Entry 2HNT (X-ray diffraction, 2.50 A resolution); this record covers chains C and E of the 4 polymer chains in the assembly.

# Chain C
Molecule: Gamma-thrombin
From: Homo sapiens
Reference sequence: P00734 (THRB_HUMAN); the construct lacks a stretch of the UniProt sequence, so the offset changes along the chain: 16-36 = UniProt 364-384; 37-60 = UniProt 386-409; 61-75 = UniProt 419-433
Chain sequence (70 residues; numbered 16 to 75 plus 10 insertion-coded residues; the number before each row is that of its first residue; a row labelled like 60A-60I holds insertion residues (60A, then the next letters in order)):
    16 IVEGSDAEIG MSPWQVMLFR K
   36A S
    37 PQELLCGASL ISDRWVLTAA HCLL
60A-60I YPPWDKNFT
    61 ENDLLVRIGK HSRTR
Unresolved in the structure: 73-75
Curated features (UniProtKB/Swiss-Prot):
  - active site: His57 (Charge relay system)
  - glycosylation: Asn60G (N-linked (GlcNAc...) (complex) asparagine)
Disulfides: Cys42-Cys58

# Chain E
Molecule: Gamma-thrombin
From: Homo sapiens
Reference sequence: P00734 (THRB_HUMAN); the construct lacks a stretch of the UniProt sequence, so the offset changes along the chain: 78-97 = UniProt 437-456; 98-129 = UniProt 458-489; 130-154 = UniProt 493-517
Chain sequence (81 residues; each row starts with the number of its first residue; a row labelled like 129A-129C holds insertion residues (129A, then the next letters in order)):
    78 NIEKISMLEK IYIHPRYNWR
   97A E
    98 NLDRDIALMK LKKPVAFSDY IHPVCLPDRE TA
129A-129C ASL
   130 LQAGYKGRVT GWGNLKETWT ANVGK
Unresolved in the structure: 78-79, 143-154
Curated features (UniProtKB/Swiss-Prot):
  - active site: Asp102 (Charge relay system)

# How chain C and chain E interact
Residue-residue contacts - 87 pairs, chain C then chain E:
  Ile16(C) with Val138(E); Thr139(E); Gly140(E); Gly142(E)
  Ile24(C) with Tyr117(E), hydrophobic
  Ser27(C) with Thr139(E)
  Pro28(C) with Tyr117(E); Ile118(E); His119(E), hydrogen bond (backbone-backbone)
  Trp29(C) with His119(E); Pro120(E); Val121(E), hydrophobic
  Gln30(C) with Thr139(E), hydrogen bond; Gly140(E)
  Met32(C) with Trp141(E), hydrophobic
  Leu33(C) with Met106(E), hydrophobic
  Leu40(C) with Trp141(E), hydrophobic
  Leu46(C) with Phe114(E), hydrophobic; Pro120(E); Val121(E), hydrogen bond (backbone-backbone)
  Ile47(C) with Val121(E); Leu123(E), hydrophobic
  Asp49(C) with Pro111(E); Val112(E), hydrogen bond (backbone-backbone); Phe114(E)
  Arg50(C) with Glu86(E), salt bridge; Lys107(E); Leu108(E), hydrogen bond (side chain-backbone); Lys109(E), hydrogen bond (side chain-backbone); Lys110(E); Pro111(E)
  Trp51(C) with Tyr89(E), hydrophobic; Leu105(E), hydrophobic; Met106(E); Lys107(E)
  Val52(C) with Ala104(E); Leu105(E); Met106(E), hydrogen bond (backbone-backbone)
  Leu53(C) with Ala104(E); Leu105(E), hydrophobic; Leu123(E), hydrophobic
  Thr54(C) with Asp102(E); Ile103(E); Ala104(E), hydrogen bond (backbone-backbone)
  Ala55(C) with Asp102(E)
  Ala56(C) with Ile90(E), hydrophobic; Tyr94(E); Asp102(E), hydrogen bond (backbone-side chain); Ile103(E); Ala104(E)
  His57(C) with Tyr94(E), hydrogen bond (backbone-side chain); Leu99(E); Asp102(E), salt bridge
  Leu59(C) with Ile88(E), hydrophobic; Ile90(E), hydrophobic; Ala104(E), hydrophobic
  Leu60(C) with Tyr94(E), hydrogen bond (backbone-side chain)
  Tyr60A(C) with Trp96(E)
  Pro60B(C) with Trp96(E), hydrophobic
  Pro60C(C) with Trp96(E)
  Phe60H(C) with Ile88(E)
  Glu61(C) with Leu85(E); Glu86(E); Lys87(E); Ile88(E)
  Leu64(C) with Leu85(E), hydrophobic; Ile88(E), hydrophobic
  Leu65(C) with Ile82(E), hydrophobic; Ser83(E); Met84(E), hydrophobic
  Val66(C) with Lys81(E); Ile82(E); Ser83(E), hydrogen bond (backbone-backbone); Leu85(E), hydrophobic
  Arg67(C) with Glu80(E), salt bridge; Lys81(E); Ile82(E)
  Ile68(C) with Glu80(E); Lys81(E), hydrogen bond (backbone-backbone); Leu108(E), hydrophobic; Ile118(E), hydrophobic
  Gly69(C) with Tyr117(E); Ile118(E)
  Lys70(C) with Glu80(E), salt bridge; Trp141(E)
  His71(C) with Trp141(E)
  Ser72(C) with Trp141(E)
Other interface residues (no listed pair), chain C (40 interface residues in all): Gly25, Ser45, Ser48, Thr60I
Other interface residues (no listed pair), chain E (39 interface residues in all): Arg101, Asp116

# Overview
40 residues of chain C face 39 of chain E across their interface; the contacts include 13 hydrogen bonds and 4
salt bridges. Polar contacts include Arg50(C)-Glu86(E), His57(C)-Asp102(E) and Arg67(C)-Glu80(E). From
UniProt: active-site residue His57(C) on chain C; active-site residue Asp102(E) on chain E.
Here chain C is Gamma-thrombin and chain E is Gamma-thrombin, both from Homo sapiens. Entry 2HNT
(Crystallographic structure of human gamma-thrombin) was determined by X-ray diffraction.
